PDB entry 1T38 | X-ray diffraction, 3.20 A resolution | chains C and A of the 3 polymer chains in the assembly

== Chain C ==
Molecule: 13-nt DNA strand
Sequence (13 nucleotides; row label = number of the first residue in the row):
    14 TACTAGCCATGGC

== Chain A ==
Molecule: Methylated-DNA--protein-cysteine methyltransferase
From: Homo sapiens
Notes: EC 2.1.1.63
UniProtKB: P16455 (MGMT_HUMAN); numbering as in UniProt (aligned over 1-176)
Chain sequence (188 residues; row label = number of the first residue in the row; numbers below 1 keep their minus sign (Met-11 is residue -11)):
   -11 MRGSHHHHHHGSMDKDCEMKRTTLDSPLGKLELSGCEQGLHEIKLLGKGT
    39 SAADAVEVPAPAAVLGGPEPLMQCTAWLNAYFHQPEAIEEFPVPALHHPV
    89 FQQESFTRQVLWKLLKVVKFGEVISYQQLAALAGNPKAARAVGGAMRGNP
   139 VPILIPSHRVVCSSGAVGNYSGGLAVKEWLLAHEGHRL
Unresolved in the structure: -11 to 5, 36-55
Sequence notes: expression tag (-11 to 0); engineered mutation Ser145 (Cys in P16455)
Swiss-Prot annotation at these positions:
  - binding site (Zn(2+)): Cys5, Cys24, His29, His85
  - binding site (DNA): Thr95, Tyr114, Gln115, Asn123, Arg128, Ser151
  - modified residue: Ser14 (Phosphoserine)
  - mutagenesis: Tyr114 (Y114A: Decreases activity towards methylated DNA over 1000-fold. Slightly reduced reactivity with O6-benzylguanine; Y114E: Loss of DNA repair activity ...), Arg128 (R128A/D: Decreases activity towards methylated DNA over 1000-fold. No effect on reactivity with O6-benzylguanine; R128G: Loss of DNA repair activity; R128K/L: Slightly reduced DNA repair activity), Pro138 (P138K: Decreased reactivity with O6-benzylguanine), Pro140 (P140A: Decreased reactivity with O6-benzylguanine), Gly156 (G156A: Decreased reactivity with O6-benzylguanine), Tyr158 (Y158A: Reduced DNA repair activity. Decreased reactivity with O6-benzylguanine; Y158F: Slightly reduced DNA repair activity)

== Chain C / chain A interface ==
Pairs across the interface (13; chain C residue first):
  DG19(C) with Arg128(A), hydrogen bond to the base
  DC20(C) with Lys125(A), phosphate contact; Arg128(A), base contact
  DC21(C) with Asn123(A), hydrogen bond to the phosphate; Lys125(A), phosphate contact; Ala126(A), sugar contact; Ala129(A), base contact
  DA22(C) with Phe94(A), phosphate contact; Asn123(A), hydrogen bond to the phosphate; Ala129(A), sugar contact
  DT23(C) with Ser93(A), phosphate contact; Phe94(A), phosphate contact; Thr95(A), hydrogen bond to the phosphate

== In short ==
5 residues of chain C face 8 of chain A across their interface, with 4 hydrogen bonds. Polar pairs include
DG19(C)-Arg128(A), DC21(C)-Asn123(A) and DA22(C)-Asn123(A). From UniProt: 4 Zn2+-binding residues, 6
DNA-binding residues and 6 mutagenesis sites on chain A.
Chain C is a 13-nt DNA strand and chain A is Methylated-DNA--protein-cysteine methyltransferase (Homo
sapiens); the structure, Human O6-alkylguanine-DNA alkyltransferase bound to DNA containing O6-methylguanine,
was determined by X-ray diffraction together with 1T39 from the same study.
